PDB entry 7OE1 | electron microscopy, 3.05 A resolution | chains A and N of the 21 polymer chains in the assembly

Chain A:
Molecule: 16S rRNA
Organism: Escherichia coli str. K-12 substr. MG1655
Sequence (1542 nucleotides; row label = number of the first residue in the row):
     1 AAAUUGAAGA GUUUGAUCAU GGCUCAGAUU GAACGCUGGC GGCAGGCCUA ACACAUGCAA
    61 GUCGAACGGU AACAGGAAGA AGCUUGCUUC UUUGCUGACG AGUGGCGGAC GGGUGAGUAA
   121 UGUCUGGGAA ACUGCCUGAU GGAGGGGGAU AACUACUGGA AACGGUAGCU AAUACCGCAU
   181 AACGUCGCAA GACCAAAGAG GGGGACCUUC GGGCCUCUUG CCAUCGGAUG UGCCCAGAUG
   241 GGAUUAGCUA GUAGGUGGGG UAACGGCUCA CCUAGGCGAC GAUCCCUAGC UGGUCUGAGA
   301 GGAUGACCAG CCACACUGGA ACUGAGACAC GGUCCAGACU CCUACGGGAG GCAGCAGUGG
   361 GGAAUAUUGC ACAAUGGGCG CAAGCCUGAU GCAGCCAUGC CGCGUGUAUG AAGAAGGCCU
   421 UCGGGUUGUA AAGUACUUUC AGCGGGGAGG AAGGGAGUAA AGUUAAUACC UUUGCUCAUU
   481 GACGUUACCC GCAGAAGAAG CACCGGCUAA CUCCGUGCCA GCAGCCGCGG UAAUACGGAG
   541 GGUGCAAGCG UUAAUCGGAA UUACUGGGCG UAAAGCGCAC GCAGGCGGUU UGUUAAGUCA
   601 GAUGUGAAAU CCCCGGGCUC AACCUGGGAA CUGCAUCUGA UACUGGCAAG CUUGAGUCUC
   661 GUAGAGGGGG GUAGAAUUCC AGGUGUAGCG GUGAAAUGCG UAGAGAUCUG GAGGAAUACC
   721 GGUGGCGAAG GCGGCCCCCU GGACGAAGAC UGACGCUCAG GUGCGAAAGC GUGGGGAGCA
   781 AACAGGAUUA GAUACCCUGG UAGUCCACGC CGUAAACGAU GUCGACUUGG AGGUUGUGCC
   841 CUUGAGGCGU GGCUUCCGGA GCUAACGCGU UAAGUCGACC GCCUGGGGAG UACGGCCGCA
   901 AGGUUAAAAC UCAAAUGAAU UGACGGGGGC CCGCACAAGC GGUGGAGCAU GUGGUUUAAU
   961 UCGAUGCAAC GCGAAGAACC UUACCUGGUC UUGACAUCCA CGGAAGUUUU CAGAGAUGAG
  1021 AAUGUGCCUU CGGGAACCGU GAGACAGGUG CUGCAUGGCU GUCGUCAGCU CGUGUUGUGA
  1081 AAUGUUGGGU UAAGUCCCGC AACGAGCGCA ACCCUUAUCC UUUGUUGCCA GCGGUCCGGC
  1141 CGGGAACUCA AAGGAGACUG CCAGUGAUAA ACUGGAGGAA GGUGGGGAUG ACGUCAAGUC
  1201 AUCAUGGCCC UUACGACCAG GGCUACACAC GUGCUACAAU GGCGCAUACA AAGAGAAGCG
  1261 ACCUCGCGAG AGCAAGCGGA CCUCAUAAAG UGCGUCGUAG UCCGGAUUGG AGUCUGCAAC
  1321 UCGACUCCAU GAAGUCGGAA UCGCUAGUAA UCGUGGAUCA GAAUGCCACG GUGAAUACGU
  1381 UCCCGGGCCU UGUACACACC GCCCGUCACA CCAUGGGAGU GGGUUGCAAA AGAAGUAGGU
  1441 AGCUUAACCU UCGGGAGGGC GCUUACCACU UUGUGAUUCA UGACUGGGGU GAAGUCGUAA
  1501 CAAGGUAACC GUAGGGGAAC CUGCGGUUGG AUCACCUCCU UA
Disordered / not traced: 1-4, 1535-1542

Chain N:
Molecule: 30S ribosomal protein S14
Organism: Escherichia coli str. K-12 substr. MG1655
Reference sequence: A0A6D2WD65 (A0A6D2WD65_ECOLI); residues 1-100 here correspond to UniProt positions 2-101 (UniProt number = residue number + 1)
Amino-acid sequence (100 residues; each row starts with the number of its first residue):
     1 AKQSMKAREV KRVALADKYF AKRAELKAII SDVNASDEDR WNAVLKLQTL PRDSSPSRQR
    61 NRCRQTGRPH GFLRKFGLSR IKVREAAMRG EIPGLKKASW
Disordered / not traced: 36-39

Interface between chain A and chain N:
Contacting residue pairs (88):
  G973(A) - Arg80(N)  hydrogen bond to the phosphate
  A974(A) - Arg68(N)  salt bridge to the phosphate
  A974(A) - His70(N)  hydrogen bond to the sugar
  A974(A) - Arg80(N)  salt bridge to the phosphate
  A975(A) - Gly71(N)  hydrogen bond to the sugar
  A975(A) - Phe72(N)  sugar contact
  G976(A) - Pro69(N)  phosphate contact
  G976(A) - His70(N)  salt bridge to the phosphate
  G976(A) - Gly71(N)  hydrogen bond to the phosphate
  G976(A) - Phe72(N)  hydrogen bond to the phosphate
  A977(A) - His70(N)  salt bridge to the phosphate
  A978(A) - Ser57(N)  base contact
  C979(A) - Ser57(N)  hydrogen bond to the base
  C979(A) - Arg58(N)  hydrogen bond to the base
  C980(A) - Ser57(N)  base contact
  C980(A) - Arg58(N)  base contact
  C980(A) - Arg60(N)  sugar contact
  U981(A) - Met5(N)  sugar contact
  U981(A) - Arg8(N)  salt bridge to the phosphate
  U981(A) - Arg60(N)  sugar contact
  U981(A) - Pro69(N)  phosphate contact
  U982(A) - Met5(N)  phosphate contact
  U982(A) - Arg60(N)  salt bridge to the phosphate
  U982(A) - Pro69(N)  phosphate contact
  A983(A) - Met5(N)  phosphate contact
  A983(A) - Arg8(N)  salt bridge to the phosphate
  A994(A) - Ser4(N)  base contact
  C995(A) - Gln3(N)  sugar contact
  C995(A) - Ser4(N)  sugar contact
  C995(A) - Ala7(N)  sugar contact
  C995(A) - Lys11(N)  salt bridge to the phosphate
  U1007(A) - Lys18(N)  phosphate contact
  G1048(A) - Ala1(N)  phosphate contact
  G1048(A) - Lys2(N)  hydrogen bond to the phosphate
  G1048(A) - Gln3(N)  hydrogen bond to the phosphate
  U1049(A) - Ala1(N)  phosphate contact
  U1049(A) - Lys2(N)  salt bridge to the phosphate
  G1050(A) - Lys2(N)  salt bridge to the phosphate
  U1060(A) - Arg84(N)  salt bridge to the phosphate
  C1113(A) - Ser99(N)  base contact
  C1114(A) - Ser99(N)  hydrogen bond to the sugar
  C1114(A) - Trp100(N)  base contact
  U1115(A) - Trp100(N)  sugar contact
  G1186(A) - Trp100(N)  hydrogen bond to the base
  G1187(A) - Ser99(N)  base contact
  G1187(A) - Trp100(N)  base contact
  A1188(A) - Lys97(N)  hydrogen bond to the phosphate
  A1188(A) - Ser99(N)  sugar contact
  U1189(A) - Lys97(N)  salt bridge to the phosphate
  U1202(A) - Thr66(N)  hydrogen bond to the sugar
  U1202(A) - Ile81(N)  base contact
  C1203(A) - Ala1(N)  hydrogen bond to the phosphate
  C1203(A) - Thr66(N)  sugar contact
  C1203(A) - Lys82(N)  hydrogen bond to the sugar
  A1216(A) - Lys2(N)  phosphate contact
  A1216(A) - Ser4(N)  sugar contact
  C1217(A) - Arg8(N)  salt bridge to the phosphate
  C1218(A) - Arg8(N)  salt bridge to the phosphate
  C1218(A) - Arg12(N)  salt bridge to the phosphate
  C1218(A) - Asp53(N)  sugar contact
  A1219(A) - Arg12(N)  salt bridge to the phosphate
  A1219(A) - Arg52(N)  phosphate contact
  A1219(A) - Asp53(N)  phosphate contact
  G1220(A) - Arg52(N)  salt bridge to the phosphate
  A1254(A) - Arg74(N)  hydrogen bond to the phosphate
  G1255(A) - Arg74(N)  salt bridge to the phosphate
  G1272(A) - Asp32(N)  phosphate contact
  G1316(A) - Ser55(N)  phosphate contact
  G1316(A) - Pro56(N)  phosphate contact
  G1316(A) - Ser57(N)  hydrogen bond to the sugar
  C1317(A) - Phe20(N)  phosphate contact
  C1317(A) - Leu45(N)  sugar contact
  C1317(A) - Gln48(N)  hydrogen bond to the sugar
  C1317(A) - Arg52(N)  hydrogen bond to the base
  C1317(A) - Ser55(N)  hydrogen bond to the phosphate
  C1317(A) - Pro56(N)  phosphate contact
  C1317(A) - Arg58(N)  base contact
  A1318(A) - Arg52(N)  base contact
  A1357(A) - Leu73(N)  phosphate contact
  A1357(A) - Arg74(N)  salt bridge to the phosphate
  U1358(A) - Phe72(N)  sugar contact
  U1358(A) - Leu73(N)  phosphate contact
  U1358(A) - Arg74(N)  salt bridge to the phosphate
  C1359(A) - Asn61(N)  hydrogen bond to the phosphate
  C1359(A) - Phe72(N)  phosphate contact
  A1360(A) - Pro56(N)  sugar contact
  A1360(A) - Ser57(N)  hydrogen bond to the base
  A1368(A) - Trp100(N)  phosphate contact
Also at the interface, not in a pair above, chain A (48 interface residues in all): A996, G1015, G1047, A1271, C1314
Also at the interface, not in a pair above, chain N (44 interface residues in all): Glu9, Val33, Asn34, Thr49, Gln59, Lys75, Lys96

Overview:
The interface between chain A and chain N involves 48 residues on one side and 44 on the other; the contacts
include 22 hydrogen bonds and 20 salt bridges. Polar contacts include C979(A)-Ser57(N), C979(A)-Arg58(N) and
G1186(A)-Trp100(N).
Here chain A is 16S rRNA and chain N is 30S ribosomal protein S14, both from Escherichia coli str. K-12
substr. MG1655. Entry 7OE1 (30S ribosomal subunit from E. coli) was determined by electron microscopy (same
publication as 7OE0 and 7OI0).
